Entry 7L7K (electron microscopy, 3.29 A resolution); this record covers chains B and C of the 3 polymer chains in the assembly.

[Chain B (and C)]
Molecule: Spike glycoprotein
Source organism: Severe acute respiratory syndrome coronavirus 2
Notes: chain C of this document is another copy of the same molecule, construct and numbering; everything in this record applies to it too
UniProt: P0DTC2 (SPIKE_SARS2); residues 1-1273 here = UniProt positions 1-1273
Sequence (1273 residues; each row starts with the number of its first residue):
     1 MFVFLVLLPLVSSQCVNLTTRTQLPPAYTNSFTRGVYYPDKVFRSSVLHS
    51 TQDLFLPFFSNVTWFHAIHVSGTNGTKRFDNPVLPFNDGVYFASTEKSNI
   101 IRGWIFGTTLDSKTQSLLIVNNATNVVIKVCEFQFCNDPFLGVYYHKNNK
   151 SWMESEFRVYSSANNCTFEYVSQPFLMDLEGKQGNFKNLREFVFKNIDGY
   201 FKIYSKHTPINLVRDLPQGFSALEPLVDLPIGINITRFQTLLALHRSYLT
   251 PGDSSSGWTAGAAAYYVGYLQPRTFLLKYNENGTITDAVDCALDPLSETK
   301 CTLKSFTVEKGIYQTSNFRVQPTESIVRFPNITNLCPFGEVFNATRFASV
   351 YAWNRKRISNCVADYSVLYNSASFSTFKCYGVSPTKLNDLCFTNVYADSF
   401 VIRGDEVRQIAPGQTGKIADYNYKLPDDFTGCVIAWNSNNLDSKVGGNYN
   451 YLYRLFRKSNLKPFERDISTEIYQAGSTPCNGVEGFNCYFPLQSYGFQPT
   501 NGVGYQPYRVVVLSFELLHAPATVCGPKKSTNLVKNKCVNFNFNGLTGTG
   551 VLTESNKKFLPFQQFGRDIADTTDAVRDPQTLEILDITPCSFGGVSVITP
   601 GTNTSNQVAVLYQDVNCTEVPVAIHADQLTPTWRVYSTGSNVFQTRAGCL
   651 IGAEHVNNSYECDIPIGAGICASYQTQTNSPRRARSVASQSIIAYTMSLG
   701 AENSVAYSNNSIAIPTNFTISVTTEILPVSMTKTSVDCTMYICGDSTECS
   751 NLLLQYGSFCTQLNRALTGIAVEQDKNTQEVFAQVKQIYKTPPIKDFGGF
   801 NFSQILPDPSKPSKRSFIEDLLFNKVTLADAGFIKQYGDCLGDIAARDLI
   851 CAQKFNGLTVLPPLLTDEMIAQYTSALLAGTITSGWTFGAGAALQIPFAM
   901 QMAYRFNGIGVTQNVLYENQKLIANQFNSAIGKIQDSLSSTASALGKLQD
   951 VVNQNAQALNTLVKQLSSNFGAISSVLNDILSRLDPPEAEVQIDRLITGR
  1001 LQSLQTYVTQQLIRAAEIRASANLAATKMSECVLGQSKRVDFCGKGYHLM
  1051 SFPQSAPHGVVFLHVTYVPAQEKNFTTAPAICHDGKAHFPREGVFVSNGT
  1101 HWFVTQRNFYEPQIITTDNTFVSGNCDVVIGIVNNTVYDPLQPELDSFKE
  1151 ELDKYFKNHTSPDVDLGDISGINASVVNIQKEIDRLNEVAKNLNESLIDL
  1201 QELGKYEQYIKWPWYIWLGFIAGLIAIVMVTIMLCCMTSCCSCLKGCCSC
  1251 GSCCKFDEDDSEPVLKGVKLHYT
Disordered / not traced: 1-26, 67-80, 142-154, 177-186, 210-216, 243-262, 444-448, 455-459, 474-486, 501-502, 621-637, 673-686, 812-814, 829-852, 1147-1273 (chain C: 1-26, 67-79, 96-98, 141-156, 177-186, 246-260, 444-448, 455-459, 472-486, 499-502, 621-640, 673-686, 812-814, 829-852, 1147-1273)
Sequence notes: conflict Pro986 (Lys in P0DTC2), Pro987 (Val in P0DTC2)
UniProt features mapped onto this chain:
  - region: Asn280 to Cys301 (Putative superantigen), Arg403 to Asp405 (Integrin-binding motif), Asn448 to Phe456 (Immunodominant HLA epitope recognized by the CD8+), Pro681 to Ala684 (Putative superantigen), Ser816 to Tyr837 (Fusion peptide 1), Lys835 to Phe855 (Fusion peptide 2), Asp1163 to Glu1202 (Heptad repeat 2)
  - motif: Met1237 to Cys1241 (Binding to host endocytosis trafficking protein SNX27), Asp1257 to Glu1262 (Diacidic ER export motif (host COPII)), Ser1261 to Gly1267 (Binding to host plasma membrane localising/FERM domain proteins), Lys1269 to Thr1273 (KxHxx, ER retrieval signal (COPI))
  - site (Cleavage): Arg685, Ser686, Arg815, Ser816
  - lipidation (S-palmitoyl cysteine): Cys1235, Cys1236, Cys1240, Cys1241, Cys1243, Cys1247, Cys1248, Cys1250, Cys1253, Cys1254
  - glycosylation: Asn17 (N-linked (GlcNAc...) (complex) asparagine), Asn61 (N-linked (GlcNAc...) (hybrid) asparagine), Asn74 (N-linked (GlcNAc...) (complex) asparagine), Asn122 (N-linked (GlcNAc...) (hybrid) asparagine), Asn149 (N-linked (GlcNAc...) (complex) asparagine), Asn165 (N-linked (GlcNAc...) (complex) asparagine), Asn234 (N-linked (GlcNAc...) (high mannose) asparagine), Asn282 (N-linked (GlcNAc...) (complex) asparagine), Thr323 (O-linked (GalNAc) threonine), Ser325 (O-linked (HexNAc...) serine), Asn331 (N-linked (GlcNAc...) (complex) asparagine), Asn343 (N-linked (GlcNAc...) (complex) asparagine), Asn603 (N-linked (GlcNAc...) (hybrid) asparagine), Asn616 (N-linked (GlcNAc...) (complex) asparagine), Asn657 (N-linked (GlcNAc...) (complex) asparagine), Thr676 (O-linked (GlcNAc...) threonine), Thr678 (O-linked (GlcNAc...) threonine), Asn709 (N-linked (GlcNAc...) (high mannose) asparagine), Asn717 (N-linked (GlcNAc...) (hybrid) asparagine), Asn801 (N-linked (GlcNAc...) (hybrid) asparagine) and 6 more in UniProt
  - natural variant: Leu5 (L5F: In strain: Iota/B.1.526), Ser13 (S13I: In strain: Epsilon/B.1.427/B.1.429), Leu18 (L18F: In strain: Beta/B.1.351, Gamma/P.1 and 1 more), Thr19 (T19I: In strain: Omicron/BQ.1.1, Omicron/XBB.1.5 and 1 more; T19R: In strain: Delta/B.1.617.2, Omicron/BA.2 and 4 more), Thr20 (T20N: In strain: Gamma/P.1), Leu24 to Ala27 (sequence variant, change not given here; In strain: Omicron/BA.2, Omicron/BA.2.12.1 and 6 more), Pro26 (P26S: In strain: Gamma/P.1), Gln52 (Q52H: In strain: Omicron/EG.5.1), Ala67 (A67V: In strain: Eta/B.1.525, Omicron/BA.1), His69 to Val70 (deletion: In strain: Alpha/B.1.1.7, Eta/B.1.525 and 5 more), Gly75 (G75V: In strain: Lambda/C.37), Thr76 (T76I: In strain: Lambda/C.37), 83 further natural variant entries in UniProt
  - mutagenesis: His69 to Val70 (Increased incorporation of cleaved spike into virions), Asn121 (N121Q: Partial loss of biliverdin affinity), Arg190 (R190K: Partial loss of biliverdin affinity), Asn234 (N234Q: Increased resistance to neutralizing antibodies), Asn331 (N331Q: Reduced viral infectivity), Asn343 (N343Q: Reduced viral infectivity), Leu452 (L452R: Increased resistance to neutralizing antibodies. Decreases HLA binding to NF9 epitope. Increased binding affinity to human ACE2), Tyr453 (Y453F: Decreased HLA binding to NF9 epitope. Increased binding affinity to human ACE2), Ala475 (A475V: Increased resistance to neutralizing antibodies), Val483 (V483A: Increased resistance to neutralizing antibodies), Glu484 (E484D: Increased replication in human TMEM106B overexpressing cells), Phe490 (F490L: Increased resistance to neutralizing antibodies and human covalescent sera neutralization), 16 further mutagenesis entries in UniProt
Disulfide bonds: Cys131-Cys166, Cys291-Cys301, Cys336-Cys361, Cys379-Cys432, Cys391-Cys525, Cys538-Cys590, Cys617-Cys649, Cys662-Cys671, Cys738-Cys760, Cys743-Cys749, Cys1032-Cys1043, Cys1082-Cys1126

[Chain B / chain C interface]
Pairs across the interface (137):
  Asn317(B) - Asp737(C)  hydrogen bond
  Arg319(B) - Asp745(C)  salt bridge
  Gly381(B) - Arg983(C)  hydrogen bond (backbone-side chain)
  Gly381(B) - Leu984(C)
  Val382(B) - Arg983(C)
  Ser383(B) - Arg983(C)  hydrogen bond (backbone-backbone)
  Lys386(B) - Leu981(C)  hydrogen bond (side chain-backbone)
  Lys386(B) - Ser982(C)  hydrogen bond (side chain-backbone)
  Lys386(B) - Leu984(C)  hydrogen bond (side chain-backbone)
  Leu390(B) - Ser982(C)
  Leu390(B) - Arg983(C)
  Tyr396(B) - Pro230(C)
  Phe429(B) - Arg983(C)
  Arg466(B) - Gly232(C)
  Pro521(B) - Lys41(C)
  Thr547(B) - Asn978(C)
  Lys558(B) - Phe43(C)
  Phe559(B) - Phe43(C)  hydrophobic
  Leu560(B) - Asn282(C)
  Phe562(B) - Tyr38(C)  hydrophobic
  Phe562(B) - Lys41(C)
  Phe562(B) - Glu224(C)
  Phe562(B) - Pro225(C)
  Gln563(B) - Lys41(C)
  Gln563(B) - Val42(C)
  Gln563(B) - Phe43(C)  hydrogen bond (side chain-backbone)
  Gln564(B) - Lys41(C)  hydrogen bond (backbone-backbone)
  Phe565(B) - Val42(C)
  Phe565(B) - Phe43(C)  hydrogen bond (backbone-backbone)
  Gly566(B) - Phe43(C)
  Arg567(B) - Phe43(C)  hydrogen bond (backbone-backbone)
  Arg567(B) - Arg44(C)
  Asp568(B) - Val47(C)
  Ile569(B) - Lys964(C)
  Ala570(B) - Val963(C)
  Ala570(B) - Ser967(C)
  Asp571(B) - Ser967(C)
  Asp571(B) - Ser975(C)  hydrogen bond
  Pro589(B) - Phe855(C)
  Phe592(B) - Met740(C)  hydrophobic
  Phe592(B) - Phe855(C)
  Phe592(B) - Gly857(C)
  Asp614(B) - Lys854(C)
  Asp614(B) - Thr859(C)
  Pro665(B) - Leu864(C)  hydrophobic
  Gly667(B) - Pro863(C)
  Gly667(B) - Leu864(C)
  Ala668(B) - Pro863(C)  hydrogen bond (backbone-backbone)
  Ala668(B) - Leu864(C)
  Ala668(B) - Thr866(C)
  Gly669(B) - Leu864(C)  hydrogen bond (backbone-backbone)
  Gly669(B) - Thr866(C)
  Gly669(B) - Met869(C)
  Ile670(B) - Leu864(C)
  Thr696(B) - Met869(C)
  Met697(B) - Met869(C)
  Leu699(B) - Ile788(C)  hydrophobic
  Leu699(B) - Gln872(C)
  Leu699(B) - Tyr873(C)
  Ala701(B) - Gln787(C)
  Ala701(B) - Ile788(C)  hydrogen bond (backbone-backbone)
  Glu702(B) - Ile788(C)
  Glu702(B) - Tyr789(C)
  Glu702(B) - Lys790(C)
  Asn703(B) - Gln787(C)
  Asn703(B) - Ile788(C)
  Asn703(B) - Tyr789(C)
  Asn703(B) - Lys790(C)  hydrogen bond (backbone-backbone)
  Ser704(B) - Lys790(C)  hydrogen bond
  Val705(B) - Thr883(C)
  Val705(B) - Gln895(C)
  Ala706(B) - Gln895(C)
  Tyr707(B) - Pro792(C)  hydrophobic
  Tyr707(B) - Asp796(C)
  Tyr707(B) - Phe797(C)
  Tyr707(B) - Thr883(C)
  Tyr707(B) - Ile896(C)
  Tyr707(B) - Pro897(C)
  Tyr707(B) - Phe898(C)  hydrogen bond (side chain-backbone)
  Asn709(B) - Asp796(C)
  Asn709(B) - Pro897(C)
  Ser711(B) - Gln895(C)
  Ser711(B) - Pro897(C)
  Ile712(B) - Gln895(C)
  Ile712(B) - Ile896(C)  hydrophobic
  Ala713(B) - Leu894(C)
  Ala713(B) - Gln895(C)  hydrogen bond (backbone-backbone)
  Pro715(B) - Leu894(C)
  Gln957(B) - Arg765(C)
  Thr961(B) - Gln762(C)
  Gln965(B) - Gly757(C)
  Gln965(B) - Ser758(C)
  Gln965(B) - Phe759(C)
  Ser968(B) - Gln755(C)  hydrogen bond (side chain-backbone)
  Ser968(B) - Tyr756(C)
  Ser968(B) - Gly757(C)
  Asn969(B) - Gln755(C)
  Phe970(B) - Gln755(C)  hydrogen bond (backbone-backbone)
  Gly971(B) - Gln755(C)
  Arg995(B) - Asp994(C)  salt bridge
  Gln1002(B) - Phe759(C)
  Gln1002(B) - Gln1005(C)
  Ser1003(B) - Phe759(C)
  Thr1006(B) - Gln1005(C)  hydrogen bond
  Gln1010(B) - Gln762(C)
  Ile1013(B) - Leu1012(C)  hydrophobic
  Glu1017(B) - Arg1019(C)  salt bridge
  Arg1039(B) - Glu1031(C)  salt bridge
  Arg1039(B) - Arg1039(C)
  Val1040(B) - Ser1030(C)
  Val1040(B) - Glu1031(C)
  Val1040(B) - Gly1035(C)
  Asp1041(B) - Gly889(C)
  Asp1041(B) - Leu1034(C)
  Gly1046(B) - Ala890(C)
  Val1068(B) - Ala890(C)
  Glu1072(B) - Ala892(C)
  Glu1072(B) - Ala893(C)
  Glu1072(B) - Leu894(C)
  Thr1077(B) - Pro897(C)
  Thr1077(B) - Met900(C)  hydrogen bond
  Pro1079(B) - Tyr917(C)  hydrophobic
  Phe1089(B) - Asn914(C)
  Phe1089(B) - Tyr917(C)  hydrophobic
  Pro1090(B) - Gln913(C)  hydrogen bond (backbone-side chain)
  Val1094(B) - Met900(C)  hydrophobic
  Val1094(B) - Tyr904(C)
  Arg1107(B) - Tyr904(C)
  Arg1107(B) - Asn907(C)
  Arg1107(B) - Gln913(C)
  Phe1121(B) - Asn914(C)
  Ser1123(B) - Glu918(C)
  Val1129(B) - Tyr917(C)  hydrophobic
  Ile1130(B) - Gln920(C)
  Leu1141(B) - Leu1141(C)  hydrophobic
  Leu1141(B) - Glu1144(C)
  Leu1145(B) - Leu1145(C)  hydrophobic
Also at the interface, not in a pair above, chain B (97 interface residues in all): Gln321, His519, Ala520, Lys557, Gln613, Ala647, Ile666, Gly700, Ser708, Pro987, Thr1009, Phe1042, Tyr1047, Pro1069, Asn1074, Ala1078, Val1128
Also at the interface, not in a pair above, chain C (95 interface residues in all): Asp40, Gly283, Gly413, Lys786, Asn856, Leu858, Leu861, Pro862, Leu865, Ser884, Gly891, Lys921, Leu966, Asp985, Thr1009, Ile1013, Glu1111, Gln1113

[Overview]
Chain B and chain C form an interface of 97 and 95 residues respectively, with 23 hydrogen bonds and 4 salt
bridges. Polar contacts include Arg319(B)-Asp745(C), Arg995(B)-Asp994(C) and Glu1017(B)-Arg1019(C). Curated
annotation (UniProt) lists 29 mutagenesis sites on chain B.
Both chains are Spike glycoprotein (Severe acute respiratory syndrome coronavirus 2). Entry 7L7K (Cryo-EM
structure of protein encoded by vaccine candidate BNT162b2) was determined by electron microscopy, deposited
together with 7L7F.
